PDB entry 4M5W | X-ray diffraction, 2.24 A resolution | chain A

[Chain A]
Molecule: Ubiquitin carboxyl-terminal hydrolase 7
From: Homo sapiens
Notes: EC 3.4.19.12; fragment: catalytic domain
Reference sequence: Q93009 (UBP7_HUMAN); residue numbers follow UniProt; this construct covers 207-560
Chain sequence (355 residues; numbered 206 to 560; the number before each row is that of its first residue):
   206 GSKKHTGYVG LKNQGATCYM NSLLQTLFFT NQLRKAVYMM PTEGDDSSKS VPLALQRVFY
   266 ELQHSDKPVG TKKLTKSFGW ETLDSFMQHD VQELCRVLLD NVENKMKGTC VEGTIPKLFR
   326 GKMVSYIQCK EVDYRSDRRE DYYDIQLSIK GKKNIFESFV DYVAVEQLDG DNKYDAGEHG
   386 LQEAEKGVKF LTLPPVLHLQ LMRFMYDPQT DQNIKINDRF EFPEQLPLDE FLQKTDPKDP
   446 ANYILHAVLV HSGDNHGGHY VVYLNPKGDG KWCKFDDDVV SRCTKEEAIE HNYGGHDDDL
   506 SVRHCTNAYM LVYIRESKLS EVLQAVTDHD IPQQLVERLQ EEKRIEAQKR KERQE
Unresolved in the structure: 206-207, 505-508, 555-560
Sequence notes: expression tag (206)
UniProt features mapped onto this chain:
  - active site: Cys223 (Nucleophile), His464 (Proton acceptor)
  - natural variant: Met225 (M225I: In HAFOUS), Glu345 (E345K: In HAFOUS), Leu373 (L373F: In HAFOUS), Gly392 (G392D: In HAFOUS), Val485 (V485G: In HAFOUS)
  - mutagenesis: Cys223 (C223A: Complete loss of activity. Localized in the nucleus and does not inhibit FOXO4-dependent transcriptional activity. Loss of ability to deubiquitinate CRY2; C223S: Catalytically inactive mutant ...), His456 (H456A: Complete loss of activity), His464 (H464A: Complete loss of activity)
From the paper describing this entry:
  - catalytic residues: Cys223, His464, Asp481
  - conformationally variable residues (loop rearrangement, order/disorder transition): Cys223, Trp285 to Phe291, Phe409, Met410 to Ile419

[In short]
UniProt lists active-site residues Cys223 and His464 and 3 mutagenesis sites. The paper reports catalytic
residues Cys223, His464 and Asp481; conformational variability at Cys223, Trp285 and Phe409 among others.
Chain A is Ubiquitin carboxyl-terminal hydrolase 7 (Homo sapiens); the structure, Crystal structure of the
USP7/HAUSP catalytic domain, was determined by X-ray diffraction, deposited together with 4M5X.
